PDB entry 1CAU | X-ray diffraction, 2.30 A resolution | chains A and B

# Chain A
Name: Canavalin
From: Canavalia ensiformis
UniProt: P50477 (CANA_CANEN); residue numbers follow UniProt; this construct covers 44-224
Amino-acid sequence (181 residues; numbered 44 to 224; the number before each row is that of its first residue):
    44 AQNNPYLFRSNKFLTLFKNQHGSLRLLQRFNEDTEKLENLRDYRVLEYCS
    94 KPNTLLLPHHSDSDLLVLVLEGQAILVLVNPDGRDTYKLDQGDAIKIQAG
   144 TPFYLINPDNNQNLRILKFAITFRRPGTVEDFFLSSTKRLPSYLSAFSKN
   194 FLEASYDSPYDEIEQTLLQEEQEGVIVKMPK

# Chain B
Name: Canavalin
From: Canavalia ensiformis
UniProt: P50477 (CANA_CANEN); numbering as in UniProt (aligned over 241-424)
Amino-acid sequence (184 residues; row label = number of the first residue in the row):
   241 TLSSQDKPFNLRSRDPIYSNNYGKLYEITPEKNSQLRDLDILLNCLQMNE
   291 GALFVPHYNSRATVILVANEGRAEVELVGLEQQQQQGLESMQLRRYAATL
   341 SEGDIIVIPSSFPVALKAASDLNMVGIGVNAENNERNFLAGHKENVIRQI
   391 PRQVSDLTFPGSGEEVEELLENQKESYFVDGQPR

# Chain A / chain B interface
Pairs across the interface (61; chain A residue first):
  Tyr49(A) - Gln322(B)  hydrogen bond
  Tyr49(A) - Gln325(B)
  Tyr49(A) - Tyr336(B)
  Phe51(A) - Leu317(B)  hydrophobic
  Phe51(A) - Glu321(B)
  Phe51(A) - Tyr336(B)
  Phe51(A) - Ile345(B)
  Phe51(A) - Ile346(B)
  Phe51(A) - Val347(B)  hydrogen bond (backbone-backbone)
  Phe51(A) - Pro349(B)  hydrophobic
  Phe51(A) - Phe352(B)  hydrophobic
  Arg52(A) - Ala338(B)
  Arg52(A) - Thr339(B)
  Arg52(A) - Leu340(B)
  Arg52(A) - Asp344(B)  salt bridge
  Arg52(A) - Ile345(B)
  Ser53(A) - Asp344(B)
  Ser53(A) - Ile345(B)  hydrogen bond (backbone-backbone)
  Asn54(A) - Asp344(B)
  Phe56(A) - Ile345(B)  hydrophobic
  Phe73(A) - Val347(B)  hydrophobic
  Glu78(A) - Gln322(B)
  Lys79(A) - Glu321(B)  salt bridge
  Lys79(A) - Gln322(B)
  Lys79(A) - Tyr336(B)
  Leu80(A) - Val347(B)  hydrophobic
  Asn82(A) - Thr303(B)
  Leu83(A) - Ile305(B)  hydrophobic
  Leu83(A) - Val347(B)  hydrophobic
  Leu83(A) - Val369(B)  hydrophobic
  Tyr86(A) - Val369(B)  hydrophobic
  Leu109(A) - Ile281(B)  hydrophobic
  Leu111(A) - Leu283(B)  hydrophobic
  Leu113(A) - Asn309(B)
  Leu113(A) - Val365(B)  hydrophobic
  Thr129(A) - Leu242(B)
  Tyr130(A) - Pro248(B)  hydrogen bond (side chain-backbone)
  Tyr130(A) - Phe249(B)  hydrophobic
  Tyr130(A) - Asn250(B)
  Lys131(A) - Asn250(B)  hydrogen bond (backbone-side chain)
  Leu132(A) - Asn250(B)
  Asp133(A) - Arg252(B)  salt bridge
  Gln134(A) - Arg252(B)  hydrogen bond (backbone-side chain)
  Gly135(A) - Leu251(B)
  Gly135(A) - Arg252(B)
  Asp136(A) - Asn250(B)
  Asp136(A) - Leu251(B)
  Asp136(A) - Arg252(B)  salt bridge
  Ala137(A) - Asn250(B)
  Ala137(A) - Leu251(B)  hydrogen bond (backbone-backbone)
  Ile138(A) - Pro248(B)
  Ile138(A) - Asn250(B)
  Ile138(A) - Gln275(B)
  Lys139(A) - Gln275(B)  hydrogen bond (backbone-side chain)
  Lys139(A) - Leu279(B)
  Arg158(A) - Asn309(B)  hydrogen bond (side chain-backbone)
  Leu160(A) - Val307(B)  hydrophobic
  Leu160(A) - Ile367(B)  hydrophobic
  Phe162(A) - Ile281(B)  hydrophobic
  Phe162(A) - Ile305(B)  hydrophobic
  Phe162(A) - Ile367(B)  hydrophobic
Other interface residues (no listed pair), chain A (33 interface residues in all): Leu50, Leu70, Ile164
Other interface residues (no listed pair), chain B (35 interface residues in all): Lys247, Leu276, Glu310, Met331

# Overview
33 residues of chain A face 35 of chain B across their interface, with 9 hydrogen bonds and 4 salt bridges.
Among the polar pairs are Arg52(A)-Asp344(B), Lys79(A)-Glu321(B) and Asp133(A)-Arg252(B).
Here chain A is Canavalin and chain B is Canavalin, both from Canavalia ensiformis. Entry 1CAU (Determination
of three crystal structures of canavalin by molecular replacement) was determined by X-ray diffraction
together with 1CAV, 1CAW and 1CAX from the same study.
